PDB entry 1M18 | X-ray diffraction, 2.45 A resolution | chains I and G of the 10 polymer chains in the assembly

== Chain I ==
Molecule: Palindromic 146 Base Pair DNA Fragment
Sequence (146 nucleotides; numbered 1 to 146; the number before each row is that of its first residue):
     1 ATCAATATCC ACCTGCAGAT TCTACCAAAA GTGTATTTGG AAACTGCTCC ATCAAAAGGC
    61 ATGTTCAGCG GAATTCCGCT GAACATGCCT TTTGATGGAG CAGTTTCCAA ATACACTTTT
   121 GGTAGAATCT GCAGGTGGAT ATTGAT
Ion coordination: Mn2+ site 1 near DG70 (its only coordinating residue here); Mn2+ site 2 near DG134 (its only coordinating residue here); Mn2+ site 3 near DG138 (its only coordinating residue here)
Ligand contacts:
  - pyrrole-imidazole polyamide (1SZ; N-[5-[[4-[[5-[[5-[[5-[[5-[[3-[3-(dimethylamino)propylamino]-3-oxidanylidene-propyl]carbamoyl]-1-methyl-pyrrol-3-yl]carbamoyl]-1-methyl-pyrrol-3-yl]carbamoyl]-1-methyl-pyrrol-3-yl]carbamoyl]-1-methyl-pyrrol-3-yl]amino]-4-oxidanylidene-butyl]carbamoyl]-1-methyl-pyrrol-3-yl]-1-methyl-4-[[1-methyl-4-[(1-methylimidazol-2-yl)carbonylamino]pyrrol-2-yl]carbonylamino]imidazole-2-carboxamide), molecule 1: DA29, DA30, DG31, DT32, DG33, DT34, DA35, DT36
  - pyrrole-imidazole polyamide (1SZ), molecule 2: DT112, DA113, DC114, DA115, DC116, DT117, DT118, DT119, DT120, DG121

== Chain G ==
Protein: Histone H2A.1
From: Xenopus laevis
UniProtKB: P06897 (H2A1_XENLA); residues 1001-1129 here correspond to UniProt positions 1-129 (UniProt number = residue number - 1000)
Chain sequence (129 residues; row label = number of the first residue in the row):
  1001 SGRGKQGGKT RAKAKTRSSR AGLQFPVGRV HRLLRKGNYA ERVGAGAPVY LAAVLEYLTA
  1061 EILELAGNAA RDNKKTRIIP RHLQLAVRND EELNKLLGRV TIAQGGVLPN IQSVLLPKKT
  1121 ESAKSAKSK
Disordered / not traced: 1001-1013, 1120-1129
Swiss-Prot annotation at these positions:
  - modified residue (N6-(2-hydroxyisobutyryl)lysine): Lys1075, Lys1119
Ligand contacts: pyrrole-imidazole polyamide (1SZ; N-[5-[[4-[[5-[[5-[[5-[[5-[[3-[3-(dimethylamino)propylamino]-3-oxidanylidene-propyl]carbamoyl]-1-methyl-pyrrol-3-yl]carbamoyl]-1-methyl-pyrrol-3-yl]carbamoyl]-1-methyl-pyrrol-3-yl]carbamoyl]-1-methyl-pyrrol-3-yl]amino]-4-oxidanylidene-butyl]carbamoyl]-1-methyl-pyrrol-3-yl]-1-methyl-4-[[1-methyl-4-[(1-methylimidazol-2-yl)carbonylamino]pyrrol-2-yl]carbonylamino]imidazole-2-carboxamide): Ala1014, Thr1016, Arg1017, Ser1018

== How chain I and chain G interact ==
Pairs across the interface - 16 pairs, chain I then chain G:
  DA111(I) - Arg1042(G)  hydrogen bond to the sugar
  DA111(I) - Val1043(G)  sugar contact
  DA111(I) - Gly1044(G)  phosphate contact
  DA111(I) - Ala1045(G)  hydrogen bond to the phosphate
  DT112(I) - Arg1035(G)  salt bridge to the phosphate
  DT112(I) - Glu1041(G)  phosphate contact
  DT112(I) - Arg1042(G)  phosphate contact
  DT112(I) - Val1043(G)  hydrogen bond to the phosphate
  DG121(I) - Arg1029(G)  hydrogen bond to the phosphate
  DG122(I) - Arg1029(G)  salt bridge to the phosphate
  DG131(I) - Thr1076(G)  sugar contact
  DG131(I) - Arg1077(G)  sugar contact
  DC132(I) - Lys1075(G)  phosphate contact
  DC132(I) - Thr1076(G)  hydrogen bond to the phosphate
  DC132(I) - Arg1077(G)  hydrogen bond to the phosphate
  DA133(I) - Lys1075(G)  salt bridge to the phosphate
Other interface residues (no listed pair), chain G (11 interface residues in all): Lys1074

== Summary ==
The interface between chain I and chain G involves 7 residues on one side and 11 on the other, with 6 hydrogen
bonds and 3 salt bridges. Among the polar pairs are DA111(I)-Arg1042(G), DA111(I)-Ala1045(G) and
DT112(I)-Val1043(G).
Chain I is Palindromic 146 Base Pair DNA Fragment and chain G is Histone H2A.1 (Xenopus laevis); the
structure, Ligand binding alters the structure and dynamics of nucleosomal DNA, was determined by X-ray
diffraction (same publication as 1M19 and 1M1A).
